8VMI - chains T and N of the 9 polymer chains in the assembly; structure by electron microscopy, 3.10 A resolution.

Chain T:
Molecule: Polycomb protein SUZ12
From: Homo sapiens
Reference sequence: Q15022 (SUZ12_HUMAN); numbering as in UniProt (aligned over 1-739)
Amino-acid sequence (739 residues; each row starts with the number of its first residue):
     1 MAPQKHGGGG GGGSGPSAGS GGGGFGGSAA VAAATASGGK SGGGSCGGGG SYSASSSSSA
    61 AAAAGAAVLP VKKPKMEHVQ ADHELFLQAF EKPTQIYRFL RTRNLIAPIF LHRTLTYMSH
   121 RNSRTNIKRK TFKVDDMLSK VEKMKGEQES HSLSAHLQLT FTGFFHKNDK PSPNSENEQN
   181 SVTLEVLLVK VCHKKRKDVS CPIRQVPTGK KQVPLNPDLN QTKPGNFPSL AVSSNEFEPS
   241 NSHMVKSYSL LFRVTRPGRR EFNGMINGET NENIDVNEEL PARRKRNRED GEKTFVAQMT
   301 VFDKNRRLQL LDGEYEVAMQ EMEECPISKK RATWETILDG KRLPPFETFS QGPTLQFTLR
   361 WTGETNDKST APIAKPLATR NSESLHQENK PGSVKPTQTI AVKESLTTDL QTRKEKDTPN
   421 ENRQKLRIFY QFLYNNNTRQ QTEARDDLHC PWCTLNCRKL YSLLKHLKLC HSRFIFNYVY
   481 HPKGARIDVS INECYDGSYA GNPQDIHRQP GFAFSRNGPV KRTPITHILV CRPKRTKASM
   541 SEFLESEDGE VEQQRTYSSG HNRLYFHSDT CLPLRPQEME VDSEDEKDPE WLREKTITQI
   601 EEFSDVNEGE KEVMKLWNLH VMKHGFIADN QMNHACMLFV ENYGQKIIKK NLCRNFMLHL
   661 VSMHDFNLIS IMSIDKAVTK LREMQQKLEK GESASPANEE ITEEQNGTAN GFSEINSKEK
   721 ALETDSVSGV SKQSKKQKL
Disordered / not traced: 1-80, 153-155, 168-181, 224-227, 255-294, 323-350, 363-425, 545-739

Chain N:
Molecule: Histone-binding protein RBBP4
From: Homo sapiens
Reference sequence: Q09028 (RBBP4_HUMAN); residues 1-425 here = UniProt positions 1-425
Amino-acid sequence (425 residues; row label = number of the first residue in the row):
     1 MADKEAAFDD AVEERVINEE YKIWKKNTPF LYDLVMTHAL EWPSLTAQWL PDVTRPEGKD
    61 FSIHRLVLGT HTSDEQNHLV IASVQLPNDD AQFDASHYDS EKGEFGGFGS VSGKIEIEIK
   121 INHEGEVNRA RYMPQNPCII ATKTPSSDVL VFDYTKHPSK PDPSGECNPD LRLRGHQKEG
   181 YGLSWNPNLS GHLLSASDDH TICLWDISAV PKEGKVVDAK TIFTGHTAVV EDVSWHLLHE
   241 SLFGSVADDQ KLMIWDTRSN NTSKPSHSVD AHTAEVNCLS FNPYSEFILA TGSADKTVAL
   301 WDLRNLKLKL HSFESHKDEI FQVQWSPHNE TILASSGTDR RLNVWDLSKI GEEQSPEDAE
   361 DGPPELLFIH GGHTAKISDF SWNPNEPWVI CSVSEDNIMQ VWQMAENIYN DEDPEGSVDP
   421 EGQGS
Disordered / not traced: 1-3, 94-105, 411-425
Swiss-Prot annotation at these positions:
  - modified residue: A2 (N-acetylalanine), K4 (N6-acetyllysine), S110 (Phosphoserine), K160 (N6-acetyllysine), S355 (Phosphoserine)
  - cross-link (Glycyl lysine isopeptide (Lys-Gly)): K4 (interchain with G-Cter in SUMO2), K160 (interchain with G-Cter in SUMO2)
  - mutagenesis: V35 (V35A: Loss of interaction with ARMC12), P43 (P43A: Loss of interaction with ZNF827 and loss of localization to telomeres; when associated with A-73), S73 (S73A: Loss of interaction with ZNF827 and loss of localization to telomeres; when associated with A-43), E126 to N128 (Loss of interaction with ZNF827), E126 (E126A: Loss of interaction with ZNF827 and loss of localization to telomeres; when associated with A-128 and A-179), N128 (N128A: Loss of interaction with ZNF827 and loss of localization to telomeres; when associated with A-126 and A-179), E179 (E179A: Loss of interaction with ZNF827 and loss of localization to telomeres; when associated with A-126 and A-128), Y181 (Y181A: Loss of interaction with ZNF827 and loss of localization to telomeres), E231 (E231A: Decreased interaction with ZNF827; when associated with A-277), N277 (N277A: Decreased interaction with ZNF827; when associated with A-231), E395 (E395A: Decreased interaction with ZNF827)

How chain T and chain N interact:
Residue-residue contacts (163; chain T residue first):
  I96(T) with E19(N)
  Y97(T) with E19(N)
  F99(T) with V16(N), hydrophobic
  L100(T) with V16(N), hydrophobic; E19(N); E20(N); I23(N), hydrophobic
  R103(T) with E13(N), salt bridge; V16(N); I17(N); E20(N), salt bridge; R340(N)
  N104(T) with E20(N), hydrogen bond
  I106(T) with K317(N)
  A107(T) with K317(N)
  P108(T) with R341(N), hydrogen bond (backbone-side chain)
  I109(T) with E20(N); W24(N), hydrophobic; R341(N); I369(N); G371(N)
  F110(T) with W24(N); N27(N); L31(N), hydrophobic
  L111(T) with D361(N); F368(N); I369(N)
  H112(T) with D361(N), hydrogen bond (backbone-side chain)
  R113(T) with D358(N), salt bridge; D361(N); G362(N), hydrogen bond (side chain-backbone); P363(N), hydrogen bond (side chain-backbone); L366(N), hydrogen bond (side chain-backbone)
  T114(T) with F30(N); L31(N); L367(N); I408(N)
  L115(T) with N27(N); F30(N), hydrophobic; L31(N), hydrophobic
  T116(T) with F30(N), hydrogen bond (side chain-backbone); N407(N)
  Y117(T) with N27(N), hydrogen bond; F30(N), hydrophobic
  R121(T) with E357(N); E360(N), salt bridge; D361(N), salt bridge
  N122(T) with D358(N)
  R124(T) with K349(N); E352(N), salt bridge; E353(N); Q354(N), hydrogen bond; D358(N), salt bridge; P364(N), hydrogen bond (side chain-backbone); L366(N)
  N126(T) with D346(N); K349(N), hydrogen bond; I408(N); Y409(N); N410(N)
  K128(T) with S348(N)
  K130(T) with T331(N); L347(N); S348(N)
  F132(T) with N282(N); S285(N); I288(N), hydrophobic; R304(N); E330(N), hydrogen bond (backbone-side chain); T331(N); L347(N), hydrophobic
  K133(T) with R304(N)
  D136(T) with D302(N); N305(N), hydrogen bond
  S139(T) with L308(N); L310(N)
  H193(T) with T273(N)
  K194(T) with A274(N)
  K195(T) with Q250(N), hydrogen bond; E275(N)
  R196(T) with E231(N), salt bridge; D248(N), salt bridge; E275(N), hydrogen bond (backbone-side chain); N277(N); E319(N), salt bridge; F321(N)
  H243(T) with Q250(N); D270(N), salt bridge; H272(N), hydrogen bond (side chain-backbone)
  M244(T) with Q250(N)
  R458(T) with E357(N), salt bridge
  K465(T) with F30(N)
  L469(T) with K26(N); N27(N); F30(N), hydrophobic
  C470(T) with I23(N); N27(N), hydrogen bond
  S472(T) with K26(N)
  R473(T) with E19(N), salt bridge
  Y495(T) with E19(N), hydrogen bond; K22(N)
  D496(T) with K22(N)
  S498(T) with N18(N), hydrogen bond (backbone-side chain); K22(N)
  Y499(T) with N18(N)
  A500(T) with N18(N), hydrogen bond (backbone-side chain); Y21(N), hydrophobic; K22(N)
  F514(T) with R15(N)
  R516(T) with E14(N), salt bridge; T374(N), hydrogen bond (side chain-backbone); A375(N)
  P519(T) with W42(N), hydrophobic; P43(N), hydrophobic; H71(N); T72(N); S73(N), hydrogen bond (backbone-side chain)
  V520(T) with E41(N); W42(N); N397(N), hydrogen bond (backbone-side chain)
  K521(T) with E41(N); W42(N); E75(N), salt bridge
  R522(T) with A39(N); L40(N); E41(N), hydrogen bond (backbone-backbone); D396(N), hydrogen bond (side chain-backbone); N397(N); I398(N)
  P524(T) with H38(N); A39(N)
  I525(T) with H38(N), hydrogen bond (backbone-side chain); A39(N), hydrogen bond (backbone-backbone)
  T526(T) with T37(N); H38(N), hydrogen bond; I115(N)
  H527(T) with V35(N); M36(N); T37(N), hydrogen bond (backbone-backbone)
  I528(T) with V35(N); M36(N), hydrophobic; K114(N)
  L529(T) with K25(N); T28(N); V35(N), hydrophobic; T37(N)
  V530(T) with T28(N); P29(N), hydrophobic; Y32(N); D33(N); L34(N); V35(N), hydrogen bond (backbone-backbone)
  C531(T) with D33(N); P87(N); Q92(N); F93(N); F108(N), hydrophobic
  R532(T) with D90(N); A91(N)
  P533(T) with P29(N)
  R535(T) with P29(N), hydrogen bond (side chain-backbone); F30(N); Y32(N), hydrogen bond (side chain-backbone)
Other interface residues (no listed pair), chain T (71 interface residues in all): L105, S123, T131, D135, K143, G497, G501, T523, K534
Other interface residues (no listed pair), chain N (96 interface residues in all): W325

Summary:
The interface between chain T and chain N involves 71 residues on one side and 96 on the other, with 32
hydrogen bonds and 15 salt bridges. Among the polar pairs are R103(T)-E13(N), R103(T)-E20(N) and
R113(T)-D358(N). From UniProt: 11 mutagenesis sites on chain N.
Here chain T is Polycomb protein SUZ12 and chain N is Histone-binding protein RBBP4, both from Homo sapiens.
Entry 8VMI (PRC2_AJ119-450 bound to H3K4me3) was determined by electron microscopy together with 8VMJ, 8VML,
8VMN, 8VNV, 8VNZ, 8VO0 and 8VOB from the same study.
